PDB entry 7EG0 | electron microscopy, 3.40 A resolution | chains B and D of the 4 polymer chains in the assembly

# Chain B (and D)
Protein: Schlafen family member 12
Organism: Homo sapiens
Notes: chain D of this document is another copy of the same molecule, construct and numbering; everything in this record applies to it too
Reference sequence: Q8IYM2 (SLN12_HUMAN); residues 2-568 here = UniProt positions 2-568
Amino-acid sequence (567 residues; numbered 2 to 568; the number before each row is that of its first residue):
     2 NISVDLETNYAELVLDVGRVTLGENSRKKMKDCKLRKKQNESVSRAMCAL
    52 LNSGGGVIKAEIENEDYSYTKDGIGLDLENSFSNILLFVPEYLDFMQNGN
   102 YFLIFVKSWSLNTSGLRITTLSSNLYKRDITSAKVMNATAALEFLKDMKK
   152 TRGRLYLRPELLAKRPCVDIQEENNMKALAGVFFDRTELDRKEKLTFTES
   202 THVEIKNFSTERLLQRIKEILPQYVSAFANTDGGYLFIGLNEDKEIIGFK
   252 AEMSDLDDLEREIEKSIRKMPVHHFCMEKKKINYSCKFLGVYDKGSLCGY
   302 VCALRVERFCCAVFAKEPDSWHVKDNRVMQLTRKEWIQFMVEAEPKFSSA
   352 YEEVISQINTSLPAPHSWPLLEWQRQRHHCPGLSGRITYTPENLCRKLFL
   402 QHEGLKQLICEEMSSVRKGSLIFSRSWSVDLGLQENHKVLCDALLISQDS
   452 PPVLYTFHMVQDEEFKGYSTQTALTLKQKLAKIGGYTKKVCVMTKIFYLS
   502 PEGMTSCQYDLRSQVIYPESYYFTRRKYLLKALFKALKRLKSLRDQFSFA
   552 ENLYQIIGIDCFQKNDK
Differences from the reference sequence: engineered mutation R213 (Lys in Q8IYM2), A351 (Ser in Q8IYM2), S415 (Asp in Q8IYM2)
Cystine bridges: C381-C411
Metal / ion sites: Zn2+: H275, C277, C311, C312
Curated features (UniProtKB/Swiss-Prot):
  - region: A551 to I560 (Mediates interaction with PDE3A)
  - modified residue: S368 (Phosphoserine)
From the paper describing this entry:
  - self-association interface (contacts with another copy of this molecule): E25, E80, S84, L88, K128, T132, K135, T199
  - mutagenesis - K213R: abolished signaling (citing earlier work)
  - mutagenesis - K213R: unchanged binding to cGMP-inhibited 3', 5'-cyclic phosphodiesterase A (citing earlier work)

# How chain B and chain D interact
Contacting residue pairs (96):
  E25(B) with T199(D), hydrogen bond
  S69(B) with Q172(D), hydrogen bond (backbone-side chain)
  Y70(B) with E173(D); E174(D); M177(D)
  T71(B) with Q172(D), hydrogen bond; N176(D); M177(D); L180(D); T197(D); F198(D); T199(D), hydrogen bond (backbone-backbone)
  K72(B) with T197(D); T199(D)
  D73(B) with T199(D)
  G74(B) with T199(D)
  E80(B) with I131(D); T132(D), hydrogen bond
  F83(B) with I131(D), hydrophobic
  S84(B) with D130(D), hydrogen bond; K135(D), hydrogen bond
  L88(B) with K128(D), hydrogen bond (backbone-side chain); A141(D), hydrophobic
  F89(B) with A141(D); E144(D); F145(D), hydrophobic
  V90(B) with D130(D); I131(D), hydrophobic
  P91(B) with T232(D)
  F96(B) with I131(D), hydrophobic
  M97(B) with I171(D), hydrophobic; Q172(D); E173(D)
  Q98(B) with I171(D); Q172(D), hydrogen bond (backbone-backbone)
  N99(B) with I171(D)
  T114(B) with E144(D)
  K128(B) with L88(D), hydrogen bond (side chain-backbone); F89(D)
  D130(B) with S84(D); V90(D)
  I131(B) with E80(D); F83(D), hydrophobic; V90(D), hydrophobic; F96(D), hydrophobic
  T132(B) with E80(D), hydrogen bond
  K135(B) with S84(D), hydrogen bond
  M137(B) with F89(D), hydrophobic
  A141(B) with L88(D), hydrophobic; F89(D)
  L143(B) with T114(D)
  E144(B) with F89(D); N113(D); T114(D)
  L156(B) with R526(D)
  L158(B) with F524(D), hydrophobic
  L162(B) with F524(D)
  A164(B) with Y523(D), hydrophobic
  K165(B) with R513(D), hydrogen bond (backbone-side chain)
  R166(B) with I517(D); Y518(D), hydrogen bond (side chain-backbone); P519(D); E520(D); Y523(D)
  P167(B) with R513(D); I517(D)
  I171(B) with M97(D), hydrophobic; Q98(D); N99(D)
  Q172(B) with S69(D), hydrogen bond (side chain-backbone); T71(D), hydrogen bond; M97(D); Q98(D), hydrogen bond (backbone-backbone)
  E173(B) with M97(D); P519(D)
  E174(B) with Y70(D)
  N175(B) with E520(D)
  M177(B) with Y70(D)
  L180(B) with T71(D)
  T197(B) with T71(D); K72(D)
  F198(B) with T71(D)
  T199(B) with E25(D); T71(D), hydrogen bond (backbone-backbone); G74(D)
  T232(B) with P91(D)
  R513(B) with K165(D)
  I517(B) with R166(D); P167(D)
  Y518(B) with R166(D), hydrogen bond (backbone-side chain)
  P519(B) with R166(D)
  E520(B) with R166(D)
  Y523(B) with A164(D), hydrophobic; R166(D)
  F524(B) with L158(D), hydrophobic; L162(D)
Also at the interface, not in a pair above, chain B (72 interface residues in all): N26, Y68, I75, N81, G100, N113, S115, R129, N138, T140, F145, K147, D170, N176, L196, E243, K489, V516, R526
Also at the interface, not in a pair above, chain D (67 interface residues in all): D73, S115, M137, N138, T140, L143, K147, L156, V169, D170, N175, E243, K489, S514, V516

# Summary
The interface between chain B and chain D involves 72 residues on one side and 67 on the other, with 19
hydrogen bonds. Among the polar pairs are E25(B)-T199(D), S69(B)-Q172(D) and T71(B)-Q172(D). The paper reports
that K213R of chain B abolishes signaling; a self-association interface involving E25(B), E80(B) and S84(B)
among others.
Both chains are Schlafen family member 12 (Homo sapiens). Entry 7EG0 (Cryo-EM structure of anagrelide-induced
PDE3A-SLFN12 complex) was determined by electron microscopy together with 7EG1 and 7EG4 from the same study.
